PDB entry 4NCX | X-ray diffraction, 1.85 A resolution | chains A and B

[Chain A (and B)]
Name: Proline--tRNA ligase
Organism: Plasmodium falciparum 3D7
Notes: EC 6.1.1.15; fragment: C-terimus residues 249-746; chain B of this document is another copy of the same molecule, construct and numbering; everything in this record applies to it too
UniProt: Q8I5R7 (SYP_PLAF7); residue numbers follow UniProt; this construct covers 249-746
Chain sequence (506 residues; row label = number of the first residue in the row):
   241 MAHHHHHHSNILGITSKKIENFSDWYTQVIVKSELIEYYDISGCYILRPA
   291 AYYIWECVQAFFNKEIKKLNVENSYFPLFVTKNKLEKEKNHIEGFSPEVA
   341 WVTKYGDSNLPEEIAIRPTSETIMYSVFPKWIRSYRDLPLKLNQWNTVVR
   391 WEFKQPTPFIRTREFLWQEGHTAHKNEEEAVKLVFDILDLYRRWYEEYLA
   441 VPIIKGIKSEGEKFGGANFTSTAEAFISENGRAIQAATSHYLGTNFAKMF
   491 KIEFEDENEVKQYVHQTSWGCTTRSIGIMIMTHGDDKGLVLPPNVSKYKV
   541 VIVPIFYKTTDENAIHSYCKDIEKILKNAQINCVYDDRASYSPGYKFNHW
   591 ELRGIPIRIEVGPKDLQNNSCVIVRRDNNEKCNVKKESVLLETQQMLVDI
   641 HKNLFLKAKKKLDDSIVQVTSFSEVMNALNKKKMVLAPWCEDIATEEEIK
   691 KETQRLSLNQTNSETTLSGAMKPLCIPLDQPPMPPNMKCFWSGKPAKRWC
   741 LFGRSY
Not modelled in the structure: 241, 281-282, 322-359, 394-395, 694-707 (chain B: 241-250, 319-360, 397-403, 547-550, 699-708)
Differences from the reference sequence: expression tag (241-248)
UniProt features mapped onto this chain:
  - binding site (ATP): R390 to K394, R401 to F405, Q475 to A477, T512 to R514
  - binding site (L-proline): R390, H480

[Interface between chain A and chain B]
Pairs across the interface (71; chain A residue first):
  A242(A) - E499(B)
  E277(A) - V367(B)
  E277(A) - W371(B)  hydrogen bond
  Y285(A) - P317(B)
  I286(A) - Y315(B)
  I286(A) - F316(B)  hydrophobic
  L287(A) - S314(B)
  L287(A) - Y315(B)  hydrogen bond (backbone-backbone)
  R288(A) - W371(B)
  P289(A) - E312(B)
  P289(A) - N313(B)
  P289(A) - L382(B)  hydrophobic
  Y292(A) - N313(B)
  Y292(A) - S314(B)
  Y292(A) - Y315(B)  hydrophobic
  E296(A) - N303(B)
  E296(A) - K307(B)  salt bridge
  E296(A) - N313(B)  hydrogen bond
  N303(A) - E296(B)
  K307(A) - E296(B)  salt bridge
  E312(A) - P289(B)
  E312(A) - K537(B)  salt bridge
  N313(A) - P289(B)
  N313(A) - Y292(B)
  N313(A) - E296(B)  hydrogen bond
  S314(A) - L287(B)
  S314(A) - Y292(B)
  Y315(A) - I286(B)
  Y315(A) - L287(B)  hydrogen bond (backbone-backbone)
  Y315(A) - Y292(B)  hydrophobic
  Y315(A) - T387(B)
  Y315(A) - V388(B)  hydrogen bond (side chain-backbone)
  Y315(A) - V389(B)
  Y315(A) - L406(B)  hydrophobic
  F316(A) - Y279(B)
  F316(A) - I286(B)  hydrophobic
  P317(A) - Y279(B)
  P317(A) - C284(B)  hydrophobic
  P317(A) - Y285(B)
  P317(A) - V388(B)
  P317(A) - V389(B)
  P317(A) - R390(B)  hydrogen bond (backbone-backbone)
  P317(A) - F405(B)  hydrophobic
  L318(A) - Y279(B)  hydrogen bond (backbone-side chain)
  L318(A) - R390(B)
  F319(A) - V389(B)  hydrophobic
  F319(A) - R390(B)  hydrogen bond (backbone-backbone)
  F319(A) - W391(B)
  F319(A) - E392(B)  hydrogen bond (backbone-backbone)
  V320(A) - E392(B)
  V320(A) - F393(B)  hydrophobic
  T321(A) - W391(B)
  S360(A) - W391(B)
  I363(A) - Y279(B)  hydrogen bond (backbone-side chain)
  V367(A) - E277(B)
  K370(A) - E277(B)
  W371(A) - E277(B)  hydrogen bond
  W371(A) - R288(B)
  L382(A) - P289(B)  hydrophobic
  T387(A) - T387(B)  hydrogen bond
  T387(A) - V389(B)
  V388(A) - W391(B)  hydrophobic
  V389(A) - Y315(B)
  V389(A) - P317(B)  hydrophobic
  E404(A) - P317(B)
  K537(A) - E312(B)  salt bridge
  D577(A) - R376(B)  salt bridge
  R578(A) - R376(B)
  A579(A) - R376(B)
  S580(A) - R376(B)  hydrogen bond
  Y581(A) - R376(B)
Interface residues without a listed pair, chain A (40 interface residues in all): W385, N386, L406
Interface residues without a listed pair, chain B (34 interface residues in all): L318

[Summary]
The interface between chain A and chain B involves 40 residues on one side and 34 on the other, with 14
hydrogen bonds and 5 salt bridges. Polar contacts include E296(A)-K307(B), E312(A)-K537(B) and
D577(A)-R376(B).
Both chains are Proline--tRNA ligase (Plasmodium falciparum 3D7). Entry 4NCX (Crystal Structure of Prolyl-tRNA
synthetase (ProRS, Proline--tRNA ligase) from Plasmodium falciparum 3D7) was determined by X-ray diffraction
(same publication as 5IFU, 4WI1 and 4Q15).
